PDB entry 6CAQ | X-ray diffraction, 3.40 A resolution | chains A and J of the 23 polymer chains in the assembly

# Chain A
Molecule: 16S Ribosomal RNA rRNA
From: Thermus thermophilus (strain HB8 / ATCC 27634 / DSM 579)
Sequence (1522 nucleotides; each row starts with the number of its first residue; note: 42 numbers in that range are skipped by the numbering (no residue carries them; nothing is unmodelled there); a row labelled like 190A-190L holds insertion residues (190A, then the next letters in order); numbering starts at 0):
     0 UUUGUUGGAG AGUCUGAUCC UGGCUCAGGG UGAACGCUGG CGGCGUGCCU AAGACAUGCA
    60 AGUCGUGCGG G
    73 CCGCGGGGUU UU
    88 ACUCCG
    95 UGGUC
   101 AGCGGCGGAC GGGUGAGUAA CGCGUGGGU
  129A G
   130 ACCUACCCGG AAGAGGGGGA CAACCCGGGG AAACUCGGGC UAAUCCCCCA UGUGGACCCG
   190 C
190A-190L CCCUUGGGGUGU
   191 GUCCAAAGGG CUUU
   216 GCCCGCUUCC GGAUGGGCCC GCGUCCCAUC AGCUAGUUGG UGGGGUAAUG GCCCACCAAG
   276 GCGACGACGG GUAGCCGGUC UGAGAGGAUG GCCGGCCACA GGGGCACUGA GACACGGGCC
   336 CCACUCCUAC GGGAGGCAGC AGUUAGGAAU CUUCCGCAAU GGGCGCAAGC CUGACGGAGC
   396 GACGCCGCUU GGAGGAAGAA GCCCUUCGGG GUGUAAACUC CUGAA
   442 CCCGGGACGA AACCCCCGAC GA
   474 GGGGACUGAC GGUACCGGG
   494 GUAAUAGCGC CGGCCAACUC CGUGCCAGCA GCCXCGGUAA UACGGAGGGC GCGAGCGUUA
   554 CCCGGAUUCA CUGGGCGUAA AGGGCGUGUA GGCGGCCUGG GGCGUCCCAU GUGAAAGACC
   614 ACGGCUCAAC CGUGGGGGAG CGUGGGAUAC GCUCAGGCUA GACGGUGGGA GAGGGUGGUG
   674 GAAUUCCCGG AGUAGCGGUG AAAUGCGCAG AUACCGGGAG GAACGCCGAU GGCGAAGGCA
   734 GCCACCUGGU CCACCCGUGA CGCUGAGGCG CGAAAGCGUG GGGAGCAAAC CGGAUUAGAU
   794 ACCCGGGUAG UCCACGCCCU AAACGAUGCG CGCUAGGUCU CUGGGUCU
   848 CCUGGGGGCC GAAGCUAACG CGUUAAGCGC GCCGCCUGGG GAGUACGGCC GCAAGGCUGA
   908 AACUCAAAGG AAUUGACGGG GGCCCGCACA AGCGGUGGAG CAUGUGGUUU AAUUCGAAGX
   968 AACGCGAAGA ACCUUACCAG GCCUUGACAU GCUAGG
 1003A G
  1004 AACCCGGGUG AAAGCCUGGG GUGCCCC
1030A-1030D GCGA
  1031 GGGGAGCCCU AGCACAGGUG CUGCAUGGCC GUCGUCAGCU CGUGCCGUGA GGUGUUGGGU
  1091 UAAGUCCCGC AACGAGCGCA ACCCCCGCCG UUAGUUGCCA GCGGUUCGGC CGGGCACUCU
  1151 AACGGGACUG CCCGCGAAA
  1171 GCGGGAGGAA GGAGGGGACG ACGUCUGGUC AGCAUGGCCC UUACGGCCUG GGCGACACAC
  1231 GUGCUACAAU GCCCACUACA AAGCGAUGCC ACCCGGCAAC GGGGAGCUAA UCGCAAAAAG
  1291 GUGGGCCCAG UUCGGAUUGG GGUCUGCAAC CCGACCCCAU GAAGCCGGAA UCGCUAGUAA
  1351 UCGCGGAUCA G
 1361A C
  1362 CAUGCCGCGG UGAAUACGUU CCCGGGCCUU GUACACACXG CCXGUXACGC CAUGGGAGCG
  1422 GGCUCUACCC GAAGUCGCCG GG
  1446 AGCCUACGGG
  1459 CAGGCGCCGA GGGUAGGGCC CGUGACUGGG GCGAAGUCGU AACAAGGUAG CUGUACCGGA
  1519 AGGUGCGGCU GGAUCACCUC CUUUCU
Unresolved in the structure: 0-4, 1534-1538
Construct notes: conflict C13 (U131313 in 55771382)
Modified positions: PSU (pseudouridine-5'-monophosphate) at position 516, G7M (N7-methyl-guanosine-5'-monophosphate) at position 527, M2G (N2-dimethylguanosine-5'-monophosphate) at position 966, 5MC (5-methylcytidine-5'-monophosphate) at position 967, 2MG (2N-methylguanosine-5'-monophosphate) at position 1207, 5MC (5-methylcytidine-5'-monophosphate) at position 1400, 4OC (4n,o2'-methylcytidine-5'-monophosphate) at position 1402, 5MC (5-methylcytidine-5'-monophosphate) at position 1404, 5MC (5-methylcytidine-5'-monophosphate) at position 1407, UR3 (3-methyluridine-5'-monophoshate) at position 1498, MA6 (6N-dimethyladenosine-5'-monophoshate) at position 1518, MA6 (6N-dimethyladenosine-5'-monophoshate) at position 1519, PSU (pseudouridine-5'-monophosphate) at position 1540, PSU (pseudouridine-5'-monophosphate) at position 1541
Bound ions: Mg2+ site 1 near U5 (its only coordinating residue here); Mg2+ site 2: C13, G7M_527; Mg2+ site 3 near U14 (its only coordinating residue here); Mg2+ site 4 near G22 (its only coordinating residue here); Mg2+ site 5 near G38 (its only coordinating residue here); Mg2+ site 6: C48, G115; Mg2+ site 7: A59, U387; Mg2+ site 8: G61, U62; Mg2+ site 9: U83, C1543; Mg2+ site 10 near U98 (its only coordinating residue here); Mg2+ site 11 near G107 (its only coordinating residue here); Mg2+ site 12 near G111 (its only coordinating residue here); 111 more Mg2+ sites not listed
Ligand contacts: EUS (N-[(1R,2S,3S,4R,5S)-5-amino-4-{[(2S,3R)-3-amino-6-(aminomethyl)-3,4-dihydro-2H-pyran-2-yl]oxy}-2-{[3-deoxy-4-C-methyl-3-(methylamino)-beta-L-arabinopyranosyl]oxy}-3-hydroxycyclohexyl]methanesulfonamide): 5MC_1404, G1405, U1406, 5MC_1407, A1408, C1409, G1491, A1492, A1493, G1494, U1495, C1496, G1497

# Chain J
Molecule: 30S ribosomal protein S10
From: Thermus thermophilus (strain HB8 / ATCC 27634 / DSM 579)
Reference sequence: Q5SHN7 (RS10_THET8); numbering as in UniProt (aligned over 3-100)
Sequence (98 residues; each row starts with the number of its first residue):
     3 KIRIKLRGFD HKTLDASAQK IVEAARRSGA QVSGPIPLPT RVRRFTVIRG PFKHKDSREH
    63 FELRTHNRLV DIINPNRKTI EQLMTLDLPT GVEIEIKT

# How chain A and chain J interact
Pairs across the interface (69):
  G963(A) - Phe54(J)  sugar contact
  A964(A) - Phe54(J)  sugar contact
  A964(A) - Lys55(J)  hydrogen bond to the sugar
  A969(A) - Lys55(J)  salt bridge to the phosphate
  A969(A) - His56(J)  phosphate contact
  C970(A) - Lys57(J)  salt bridge to the phosphate
  G971(A) - Lys57(J)  salt bridge to the phosphate
  C972(A) - Lys55(J)  sugar contact
  C972(A) - Lys57(J)  salt bridge to the phosphate
  G973(A) - Phe54(J)  sugar contact
  G973(A) - Lys55(J)  hydrogen bond to the sugar
  A975(A) - Thr48(J)  base contact
  G1058(A) - Pro53(J)  base contact
  C1059(A) - Arg51(J)  sugar contact
  C1059(A) - Gly52(J)  sugar contact
  C1059(A) - Pro53(J)  sugar contact
  C1060(A) - Arg51(J)  sugar contact
  C1060(A) - Gly52(J)  sugar contact
  C1060(A) - His56(J)  hydrogen bond to the sugar
  C1060(A) - Ser59(J)  phosphate contact
  G1061(A) - Arg51(J)  phosphate contact
  G1061(A) - His56(J)  hydrogen bond to the sugar
  G1061(A) - Ser59(J)  phosphate contact
  A1123(A) - Ser35(J)  phosphate contact
  A1123(A) - Gly36(J)  sugar contact
  A1123(A) - Pro37(J)  sugar contact
  A1123(A) - Ile38(J)  sugar contact
  A1123(A) - Pro39(J)  base contact
  G1124(A) - Gln33(J)  phosphate contact
  G1124(A) - Val34(J)  phosphate contact
  G1124(A) - Ser35(J)  phosphate contact
  G1124(A) - Ile38(J)  sugar contact
  U1125(A) - Arg5(J)  hydrogen bond to the base
  U1125(A) - Leu71(J)  base contact
  U1125(A) - Asp73(J)  base contact
  U1150(A) - Pro39(J)  hydrogen bond to the sugar
  U1150(A) - Leu40(J)  sugar contact
  U1150(A) - Pro41(J)  sugar contact
  A1151(A) - Pro39(J)  sugar contact
  A1151(A) - Leu40(J)  sugar contact
  A1151(A) - Pro41(J)  sugar contact
  A1151(A) - Thr42(J)  hydrogen bond to the phosphate
  A1151(A) - Arg70(J)  phosphate contact
  A1152(A) - His13(J)  phosphate contact
  A1152(A) - Asp17(J)  sugar contact
  A1152(A) - His68(J)  salt bridge to the phosphate
  A1152(A) - Arg70(J)  salt bridge to the phosphate
  C1153(A) - His13(J)  phosphate contact
  C1189(A) - Arg51(J)  salt bridge to the phosphate
  G1197(A) - His56(J)  base contact
  G1198(A) - Phe54(J)  sugar contact
  U1199(A) - Phe54(J)  sugar contact
  G1202(A) - Pro53(J)  base contact
  G1253(A) - Val44(J)  sugar contact
  G1253(A) - Arg46(J)  salt bridge to the phosphate
  C1254(A) - Arg43(J)  base contact
  C1254(A) - Val44(J)  phosphate contact
  C1254(A) - Arg45(J)  phosphate contact
  G1255(A) - Arg43(J)  hydrogen bond to the base
  A1279(A) - Lys7(J)  phosphate contact
  A1279(A) - Arg9(J)  salt bridge to the phosphate
  A1280(A) - Lys7(J)  salt bridge to the phosphate
  A1280(A) - Leu40(J)  base contact
  A1280(A) - Pro41(J)  sugar contact
  U1281(A) - Arg5(J)  base contact
  C1366(A) - Arg60(J)  hydrogen bond to the phosphate
  C1367(A) - Thr48(J)  hydrogen bond to the sugar
  C1367(A) - Arg60(J)  salt bridge to the phosphate
  G1368(A) - His62(J)  salt bridge to the phosphate
Other interface residues (no listed pair), chain A (36 interface residues in all): A1188, A1252, U1278
Other interface residues (no listed pair), chain J (37 interface residues in all): Asp58, Glu61, Lys99

# Overview
36 residues of chain A and 37 residues of chain J are in contact, with 10 hydrogen bonds and 12 salt bridges.
Among the polar pairs are U1125(A)-Arg5(J), G1255(A)-Arg43(J) and A964(A)-Lys55(J). Ligands of chain A:
compound EUS. C13(A) and G7M_527(A) form the Mg2+ site 2.
Chain A is 16S Ribosomal RNA rRNA and chain J is 30S ribosomal protein S10, both from Thermus thermophilus
(strain HB8 / ATCC 27634 / DSM 579); the structure, Crystal Structure of 30S ribosomal subunit from Thermus
thermophilus, was determined by X-ray diffraction.
